3DHH - chains A and C of the 4 polymer chains in the assembly; structure by X-ray diffraction, 1.94 A resolution.

[Chain A]
Molecule: toluene 4-monooxygenase hydroxylase alpha subunit
From: Pseudomonas mendocina
UniProt: Q6Q8Q7 (Q6Q8Q7_PSEME); residue numbers follow UniProt; this construct covers 1-500
Amino-acid sequence (500 residues; numbered 1 to 500; the number before each row is that of its first residue):
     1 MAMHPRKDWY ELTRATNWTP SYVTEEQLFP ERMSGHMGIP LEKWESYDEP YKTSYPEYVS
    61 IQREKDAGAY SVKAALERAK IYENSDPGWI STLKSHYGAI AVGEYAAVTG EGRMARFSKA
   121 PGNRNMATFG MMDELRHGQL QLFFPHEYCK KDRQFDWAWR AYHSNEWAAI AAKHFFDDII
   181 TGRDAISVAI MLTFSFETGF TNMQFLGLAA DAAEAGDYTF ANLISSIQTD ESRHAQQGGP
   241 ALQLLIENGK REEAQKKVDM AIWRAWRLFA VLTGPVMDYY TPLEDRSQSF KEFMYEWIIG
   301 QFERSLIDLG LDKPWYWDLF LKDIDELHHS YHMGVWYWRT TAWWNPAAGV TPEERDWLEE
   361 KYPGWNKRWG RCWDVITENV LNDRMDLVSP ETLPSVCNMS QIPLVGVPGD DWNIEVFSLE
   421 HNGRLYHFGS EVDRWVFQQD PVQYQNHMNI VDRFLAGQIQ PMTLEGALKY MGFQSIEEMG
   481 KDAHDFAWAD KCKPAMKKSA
Not modelled in the structure: 1, 493-500
Bound ions: Fe ion site 1: E104, E134, H137 (together with pentaethylene glycol); Fe ion site 2: E134, E197, E231, H234
Small-molecule neighbours:
  - 4-bromophenol (BML), molecule 1: R6, Y51, K52
  - 4-bromophenol (BML), molecule 2: W167, S330, Y331, G334, V335, W338, T341, P394, P403, V405
  - 4-bromophenol (BML), molecule 3: W167, L393, P394, V396, Q401, I402, P403, I450
  - 4-bromophenol (BML), molecule 4: W338, P390, E391, T392, L393, F454, M462, T463, L464, A467
What the authors report for this chain:
  - Fe ion coordination: E104, E134, H137, E197, E231, H234
  - conformationally variable residues (helix shift, side-chain flip): D48 to T53, W89, T198 to A215, Y218 to R233, T281, P282, D285, S287, Q288, F293, W297, E303, R304
  - contacts within the chain: T201-Q228 (hydrogen bond), T201-E231 (hydrogen bond), M203-F293
  - catalytic residues: T201 (proposed by the authors, not directly observed)

[Chain C]
Molecule: toluene 4-monooxygenase hydroxylase gamma subunit
From: Pseudomonas mendocina
Notes: EC 1.14.13.-
UniProt: Q00457 (TMOB_PSEME); numbering as in UniProt (aligned over 1-84)
Amino-acid sequence (84 residues; row label = number of the first residue in the row):
     1 MSAFPVHAAF EKDFLVQLVV VDLNDSMDQV AEKVAYHCVN RRVAPREGVM RVRKHRSTEL
    61 FPRDMTIAES GLNPTEVIDV VFEE
Not modelled in the structure: 1

[How chain A and chain C interact]
Pairs across the interface - 63 pairs, chain A then chain C:
  S330(A) with F14(C)
  M333(A) with F14(C), hydrophobic
  G334(A) with F14(C)
  Y337(A) with R41(C), hydrogen bond; R42(C)
  W338(A) with L15(C), hydrophobic; Q17(C)
  C372(A) with R42(C)
  V375(A) with N40(C); R41(C); R42(C); A44(C)
  I376(A) with R41(C)
  N379(A) with N40(C)
  D386(A) with R41(C), hydrogen bond (backbone-side chain)
  L387(A) with N40(C); R41(C)
  S389(A) with R41(C), hydrogen bond (backbone-side chain)
  E391(A) with Y36(C), hydrogen bond; H37(C); R41(C), salt bridge
  T392(A) with Q17(C); L18(C), hydrogen bond (side chain-backbone); H37(C)
  L393(A) with Q17(C); L18(C), hydrogen bond (backbone-backbone)
  P394(A) with L15(C), hydrophobic; V16(C)
  S395(A) with H7(C); V16(C), hydrogen bond (backbone-backbone); Q17(C), hydrogen bond (side chain-backbone); L18(C), hydrogen bond (side chain-backbone)
  L404(A) with L15(C); V16(C), hydrogen bond (backbone-backbone)
  V405(A) with F14(C)
  G406(A) with F14(C), hydrogen bond (backbone-backbone)
  P408(A) with K12(C); D13(C); F14(C), hydrophobic
  G409(A) with K12(C), hydrogen bond (backbone-backbone)
  W412(A) with F10(C); E11(C); K12(C); D13(C), hydrogen bond (side chain-backbone); V81(C), hydrophobic
  N413(A) with R56(C), hydrogen bond
  I414(A) with A9(C), hydrophobic; L15(C); V16(C), hydrophobic; H55(C), hydrogen bond (backbone-side chain); R56(C), hydrogen bond (backbone-side chain)
  E415(A) with H55(C); R56(C), salt bridge
  V416(A) with V16(C), hydrophobic; H55(C)
  L425(A) with T75(C); E76(C)
  H427(A) with H7(C); T75(C), hydrogen bond (side chain-backbone); V77(C)
  V451(A) with H7(C)
  L455(A) with L18(C), hydrophobic; T75(C)
Interface residues without a listed pair, chain A (36 interface residues in all): R371, V407, D410, S418, F454
Interface residues without a listed pair, chain C (27 interface residues in all): P5, V43, R53, D79

[Summary]
36 residues of chain A face 27 of chain C across their interface; the contacts include 17 hydrogen bonds and 2
salt bridges. Polar pairs include E391(A)-R41(C), E415(A)-R56(C) and Y337(A)-R41(C). Chain A binds 4 copies of
4-bromophenol. From the paper: the catalytic residue T201(A); Fe ion coordination by E104(A), E134(A) and
H137(A) among others.
Chain A is toluene 4-monooxygenase hydroxylase alpha subunit and chain C is toluene 4-monooxygenase
hydroxylase gamma subunit, both from Pseudomonas mendocina; the structure, Crystal Structure of Resting State
Toluene 4-Monoxygenase Hydroxylase Complexed with Effector Protein, was determined by X-ray diffraction (same
publication as 3DHG and 3DHI).
